PDB entry 9QT5 | electron microscopy, 3.13 A resolution | chains N and 1 of the 30 polymer chains in the assembly

== Chain N ==
Name: Large ribosomal subunit protein bL17
From: Streptomyces fradiae ATCC 10745
UniProt: A0A1Y2NMK7 (A0A1Y2NMK7_STRFR); residues 1-164 here = UniProt positions 1-164
Chain sequence (164 residues; numbered 1 to 164; the number before each row is that of its first residue):
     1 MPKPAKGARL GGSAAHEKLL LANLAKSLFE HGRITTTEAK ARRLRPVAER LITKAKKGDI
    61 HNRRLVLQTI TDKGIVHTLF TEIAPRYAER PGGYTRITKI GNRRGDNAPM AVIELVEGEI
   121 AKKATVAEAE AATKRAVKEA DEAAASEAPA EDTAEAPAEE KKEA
Disordered / not traced: 1, 118-164

== Chain 1 ==
Molecule: 23S rRNA
From: Streptomyces fradiae ATCC 10745
Sequence (3119 nucleotides; each row starts with the number of its first residue):
     1 GGCCAAGUUU AUAAGGGCGC ACGGUGGAUG CCUUGGCACC AGGAACCGAU GAAGGACGUG
    61 GGAGGCCGCG AUAGGCCCCG GGGAGCUGUC AACCGAGCUU UGAUCCGGGG GUGUCCGAAU
   121 GGGGAAACCC GGCAGUCGUC AUGGGCUGUC ACCCACUGCU GAACACAUAG GCAGUGUGGA
   181 GGGAACGAGG GGAAGUGAAA CAUCUCAGUA CCCUCAGGAA GAGAAAACAA CCGUGAUUCC
   241 GGGAGUAGUG GCGAGCGAAA CCGGAUGAGG CCAAACCGUA UGCGUGUGAU ACCCGGCAGG
   301 GGUUGCGCAU GCGGGGUUGU GGGAUCUCUC UUUCACGGUC UGCCGGCCGU GAGACGAGUC
   361 AGAAACCGUU GAUGUAGGCG AAGGACAUGC GAAAGGUCCG GCGUAGAGGG UAAGACCCCC
   421 GUAGCUGAAA CAUUGACGGC UCGUUUGAGA GACACCCAAG UAGCACGGGG CCCGAGAAAU
   481 CCCGUGUGAA UCUGGCGGGA CCACCCGCUA AGCCUAAAUA UUCCCUGGUG ACCGAUAGCG
   541 GAUAGUACCG UGAGGGAAUG GUGAAAAGUA CCGCGGGAGC GGAGUGAAAU AGUACCUGAA
   601 ACCGUGUGCC UACAAGCCGU GGGAGCGUCG GACAUGCUUU GCAUGUCUCG UGACUGCGUG
   661 CCUUUUGAAG AAUGAGCCUG CGAGUUUGCG GUGCGUUGCG AGGUUAACCC GUGUGGGGAA
   721 GCCGUAGCGA AAGCGAGUCC GAAUAGGGCG AUCGAGUAGC GCGCUCAAGA CCCGAAGCGG
   781 AGUGAUCUAG CCAUGGGCAG GUUGAAGCGG AGGUAAGACU UCGUGGAGGA CCGAACCCAC
   841 CAGGGUUGAA AACCUGGGGG AUGACCUGUG GUUAGGGGUG AAAGGCCAAU CAAACUCCGU
   901 GAUAGCUGGU UCUCCCCGAA AUGCAUUUAG GUGCAGCGUC GUGUGUUUCU UGCCGGAGGU
   961 AGAGCACUGG AUAGGCGAUG GGCCCUACCG GGUUACUGAC CUUAGCCAAA CUCCGAAUGC
  1021 CGGUAAGUGA GAGCGCGGCA GUGAGACUGU GGGGGAUAAG CUCCAUGGUC GAGAGGGAAA
  1081 CAGCCCAGAG CAUCGACUAA GGCCCCUAAG CGUACGCUAA GUGGGAAAGG AUGUGGAGUC
  1141 GCAGAGACAA CCAGGAGGUU GGCUUAGAAG CAGCCACCCU UGAAAGAGUG CGUAAUAGCU
  1201 CACUGGUCAA GUGAUUCCGC GCCGACAAUG UAGCGGGGCU CAAGCGUACC GCCGAAGUCG
  1261 UGUCAUUGCA GCAUAAGCCC CAACGGGUGC UGUGAUGGGU AGGGGAGCGU CGUGUGCCGG
  1321 GUGAAGCAGC CGCGGAAGCG AGUUGUGGAC GGUUCACGAG UGAGAAUGCA GGCAUGAGUA
  1381 GCGAUACACA CGUGAGAAAC GUGUGCGCCG AUUGACUAAG GGUUCCUGGG UCAAGCUGAU
  1441 CUGCCCAGGG UAAGUCGGGA CCUAAGGCGA GGCCGACAGG CGUAGUCGAU GGACAACCGG
  1501 UUGAUAUUCC GGUACCCGCU UUGAAGCGCC AGCGCUGAAC CCAGCGAUGC UAAGCCCGUG
  1561 AAACCGCCGU GUGCGUCUUC GGACAAGCAC GGAGUGGUGG AGCCGGUGGC CCAGACUGGU
  1621 AGUAGGUGAG CGAUGGGGUG ACGCAGGAAG GUAGUCCAGC CCGGGCGGUG GUUGUCCCGG
  1681 GGUAAGGGUG UAGGCCGUGU GGUAGGCAAA UCCGUCACAC GUUAAGGCUG AGACCUGAUG
  1741 CCGAGCCGAU UGUGGUGAAG UGGAUGAUCC UAUGCUGUCG AGAAAAGCCU CUAGCGAGUU
  1801 UCAUGGCGGC CCGUACCCUA AACCGACUCA GGUGGUCAGG UAGAGAAUAC CGAGGCGUUC
  1861 GGGUGAACUA UGGUUAAGGA ACUCGGCAAA AUGCCCCCGU AACUUCGGGA GAAGGGGGGC
  1921 CACUUCUGGU GAUCACUCUU GCAGUGUGAG CUGGGGGUGG CCGCAGAGAC CAGCGAGAAG
  1981 CGACUGUUUA CUAAAAACAC AGGUCCGUGC GAAGCCGUAA GGCGAUGUAU ACGGACUGAC
  2041 GCCUGCCCGG UGCUGGAACG UUAAGGGGAC CGGUUAGCUU GGAUUCGUCC GGGCGAAGCU
  2101 GAGAACUUAA GCGCCAGUAA ACGGCGGUGG UAACUAUAAC CAUCCUAAGG UAGCGAAAUU
  2161 CCUUGUCGGG UAAGUUCCGA CCUGCACGAA UGGCGUAACG ACUUCUCGAC UGUCUCAACC
  2221 AUAGGCCCGG UGAAAUUGCA CUACGAGUAA AGAUGCUCGU UUCGCGCAGC AGGACGGAAA
  2281 GACCCCGGGA CCUUUACUAC AGUUUGAUAU UGGUGUUCGG UUCGGCUUGU GUAGGAUAGG
  2341 UGGGAGACUG UGAAACUGUG ACGCCAGUCA UGGUGGAGUC GUCGUUGAAA UACCACUCUG
  2401 GUCGUGCUGG AUGUCUAACC UGGGUCCGUG AUCCGGAUCA GGGACAGUGU CUGAUGGGUA
  2461 GUUUAACUGG GGCGGUUGCC UCCUAAAGGG UAACGGAGGC GCCCAAAGGU UCCCUCAGCC
  2521 UGGUUGGCAA UCAGGUGUUG AGUGUAAGUG CACAAGGGAG CUUGACUGUG AGACCGACGG
  2581 GUCGAGCAGG GACGAAAGUC GGGACUAGUG AUCCGGCGGU GGCUUGUGGA AGCGCCGUCG
  2641 CUCAACGGAU AAAAGGUACC CCGGGGAUAA CAGGCUGAUC UUCCCCAAGA GUCCAUAUCG
  2701 ACGGGAUGGU UUGGCACCUC GAUGUCGGCU CGUCGCAUCC UGGGGCUGGA GUCGGUCCCA
  2761 AGGGUUGGGC UGUUCGCCCA UUAAAGCGGU ACGCGAGCUG GGUUUAGAAC GUCGUGAGAC
  2821 AGUUCGGUCC CUAUCCGCUG CGCGCGCAGG AACAUUGAGA AGGGCUGUCC CUAGUACGAG
  2881 AGGACCGGGA CGGACGAACC UCUGGUGUGC CAGUUGUUCU GCCAAGGGCA UGGCUGGUUG
  2941 GCUACGUUCG GGAGGGAUAA CCGCUGAAAG CAUCUAAGCG GGAAGCCUGC UUCGAGAUGA
  3001 GUGUUCCCAC CUCCUUGAGA GGGUAAGGCU CCCAGUAGAC GACUGGGUUG AUAGGCCGGA
  3061 UAUGGAAGCC CAGUGAUGGG UGGAGUUGAC CGGUACUAAU AGGCCGAGGG CUUGUCCUC
Disordered / not traced: 1-4, 279-311, 333-353, 629-647, 753-754, 806-825, 973-1003, 1029-1031, 1132-1220, 1270-1291, 1519-1630, 1721-1726, 1745-1756, 1795-1806, 2076-2096, 2126-2145, 2279-2281, 2317-2410, 2523-2531, 2721-2723, 2970, 3012-3020, 3100-3104, 3114-3119

== Interface between chain N and chain 1 ==
Pairs across the interface - 104 pairs, chain N then chain 1:
  Pro2(N) - G3088(1)  phosphate contact
  Lys3(N) - G3054(1)  salt bridge to the phosphate
  Lys3(N) - G3088(1)  sugar contact
  Pro4(N) - G2909(1)  sugar contact
  Pro4(N) - A3089(1)  base contact
  Lys6(N) - G1865(1)  salt bridge to the phosphate
  Lys6(N) - G3038(1)  hydrogen bond to the base
  Gly7(N) - G1865(1)  hydrogen bond to the sugar
  Ala8(N) - U1864(1)  base contact
  Ala8(N) - U2222(1)  phosphate contact
  Arg9(N) - A2221(1)  salt bridge to the phosphate
  Arg9(N) - U2222(1)  hydrogen bond to the phosphate
  Arg9(N) - U2908(1)  sugar contact
  Arg9(N) - G2909(1)  salt bridge to the phosphate
  Gly11(N) - A1386(1)  sugar contact
  Gly12(N) - U2222(1)  sugar contact
  Ala14(N) - U2908(1)  sugar contact
  Ala14(N) - G2909(1)  phosphate contact
  Ala15(N) - C2929(1)  phosphate contact
  His16(N) - A1386(1)  stacking on the base
  His16(N) - C1387(1)  hydrogen bond to the sugar
  Leu19(N) - A1386(1)  base contact
  Leu19(N) - C1406(1)  sugar contact
  Leu19(N) - G1407(1)  sugar contact
  Leu20(N) - A1388(1)  sugar contact
  Asn23(N) - G1405(1)  hydrogen bond to the sugar
  Asn23(N) - C1406(1)  hydrogen bond to the sugar
  Leu24(N) - A1388(1)  sugar contact
  Leu24(N) - C1389(1)  sugar contact
  Lys26(N) - G1405(1)  hydrogen bond to the sugar
  Ser27(N) - C1389(1)  hydrogen bond to the sugar
  His31(N) - A1390(1)  sugar contact
  Ile34(N) - C1389(1)  phosphate contact
  Ile34(N) - A1390(1)  phosphate contact
  Thr35(N) - C1389(1)  phosphate contact
  Thr35(N) - A1390(1)  hydrogen bond to the phosphate
  Thr36(N) - C1389(1)  hydrogen bond to the phosphate
  Thr37(N) - G1862(1)  phosphate contact
  Thr37(N) - G1863(1)  phosphate contact
  Ala39(N) - G1863(1)  sugar contact
  Lys40(N) - A1388(1)  salt bridge to the phosphate
  Lys40(N) - G1863(1)  phosphate contact
  Arg42(N) - C3033(1)  salt bridge to the phosphate
  Arg42(N) - A3034(1)  salt bridge to the phosphate
  Arg45(N) - U3097(1)  base contact
  Pro46(N) - G3054(1)  phosphate contact
  Glu49(N) - G3054(1)  sugar contact
  Glu49(N) - G3055(1)  sugar contact
  Arg50(N) - C3056(1)  salt bridge to the phosphate
  Arg50(N) - G3088(1)  salt bridge to the phosphate
  Thr53(N) - C3056(1)  hydrogen bond to the phosphate
  Thr53(N) - C3057(1)  phosphate contact
  Lys54(N) - U3087(1)  salt bridge to the phosphate
  Lys57(N) - C3057(1)  salt bridge to the phosphate
  Ile60(N) - U1669(1)  base contact
  Ile60(N) - G1670(1)  sugar contact
  His61(N) - A3066(1)  hydrogen bond to the base
  His61(N) - A3067(1)  sugar contact
  His61(N) - G3085(1)  hydrogen bond to the sugar
  Arg63(N) - G1668(1)  sugar contact
  Arg63(N) - U1669(1)  sugar contact
  Arg64(N) - U1669(1)  hydrogen bond to the base
  Arg64(N) - A2924(1)  base contact
  Arg64(N) - A2925(1)  sugar contact
  Arg64(N) - A3067(1)  hydrogen bond to the sugar
  Leu65(N) - U3086(1)  sugar contact
  Leu67(N) - U1669(1)  base contact
  Gln68(N) - G2926(1)  sugar contact
  Gln68(N) - G2927(1)  sugar contact
  Thr71(N) - C1406(1)  phosphate contact
  Lys73(N) - U1669(1)  hydrogen bond to the base
  Lys73(N) - U2920(1)  sugar contact
  Lys73(N) - G2921(1)  phosphate contact
  Gly74(N) - G1668(1)  base contact
  His77(N) - G1668(1)  base contact
  Arg90(N) - C3096(1)  sugar contact
  Arg90(N) - U3097(1)  salt bridge to the phosphate
  Pro91(N) - G3055(1)  hydrogen bond to the base
  Pro91(N) - C3056(1)  sugar contact
  Pro91(N) - C3096(1)  sugar contact
  Gly92(N) - G3055(1)  sugar contact
  Gly92(N) - C3056(1)  sugar contact
  Gly92(N) - C3096(1)  hydrogen bond to the sugar
  Gly93(N) - G3054(1)  base contact
  Gly93(N) - G3055(1)  hydrogen bond to the sugar
  Gly93(N) - C3096(1)  hydrogen bond to the sugar
  Gly93(N) - U3097(1)  sugar contact
  Thr95(N) - U3097(1)  hydrogen bond to the sugar
  Arg96(N) - U3097(1)  phosphate contact
  Arg96(N) - A3098(1)  salt bridge to the phosphate
  Lys99(N) - C3032(1)  phosphate contact
  Lys99(N) - C3033(1)  salt bridge to the phosphate
  Arg103(N) - A1398(1)  hydrogen bond to the sugar
  Arg104(N) - A1398(1)  phosphate contact
  Arg104(N) - G1438(1)  sugar contact
  Gly105(N) - A1398(1)  base contact
  Gly105(N) - G2229(1)  base contact
  Asp106(N) - A1398(1)  base contact
  Asp106(N) - G1861(1)  hydrogen bond to the sugar
  Asp106(N) - G1862(1)  sugar contact
  Asp106(N) - G2229(1)  sugar contact
  Asn107(N) - C2228(1)  hydrogen bond to the sugar
  Asn107(N) - G2229(1)  hydrogen bond to the sugar
  Ala108(N) - G1862(1)  sugar contact
Also at the interface, not in a pair above, chain N (66 interface residues in all): Leu10, Ser13, Lys18, Arg33, Asn62, Tyr94, Ile97, Pro109, Val116
Also at the interface, not in a pair above, chain 1 (57 interface residues in all): G1396, A1399, A1439, A2223, G2928, G3035, A3037, G3068

== In short ==
Chain N and chain 1 form an interface of 66 and 57 residues respectively; the contacts include 25 hydrogen
bonds, 14 salt bridges and 1 aromatic stacking contact. Polar contacts include Lys6(N)-G3038(1),
His61(N)-A3066(1) and Arg64(N)-U1669(1).
Chain N is Large ribosomal subunit protein bL17 and chain 1 is 23S rRNA, both from Streptomyces fradiae ATCC
10745; the structure, Structure of the 50S ribosomal subunit from the antibiotic-producing bacterium
Streptomyces fradiae, was determined by electron microscopy.
